PDB entry 3L28 | X-ray diffraction, 2.40 A resolution | chains A and D of the 6 polymer chains in the assembly

== Chain A (and D) ==
Name: Polymerase cofactor VP35
Source organism: Zaire ebolavirus
Notes: fragment: vp35 interferon inhibitory domain; chain D of this document is another copy of the same molecule, construct and numbering; everything in this record applies to it too
Reference sequence: Q05127 (VP35_EBOZM); numbering as in UniProt (aligned over 215-340)
Amino-acid sequence (129 residues; numbered 212 to 340; the number before each row is that of its first residue):
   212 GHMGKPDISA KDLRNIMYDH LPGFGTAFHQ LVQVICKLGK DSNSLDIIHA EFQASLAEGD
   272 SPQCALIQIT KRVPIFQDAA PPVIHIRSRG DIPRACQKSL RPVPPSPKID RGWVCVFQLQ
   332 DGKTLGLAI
Disordered / not traced: 212-217
Modified / non-standard residues: Mse214 (selenomethionine); Mse228 (selenomethionine; parent Met)
Construct notes: expression tag (212-214); engineered mutation Ala339 (Lys in Q05127)
Curated features (UniProtKB/Swiss-Prot):
  - modified residue (Phosphoserine): Ser310, Ser317
  - cross-link: Lys309 (Glycyl lysine isopeptide (Lys-Gly) (interchain with G-Cter in ubiquitin))
  - mutagenesis: Phe239 (F239A: Complete loss of interaction with host PRKRA and subsequent immune response inhibition), Arg305 (R305A: No effect on IRF3 promoter inhibition), Lys309 (K309A: Partial loss of IRF3 promoter inhibition. Complete loss of dsRNA-binding; K309R: Partial loss of the ability to efficiently antagonize the type I IFN response), Arg312 (R312A: Complete loss of IRF3 promoter inhibition; dsRNA-binding and interaction with host PRKRA), Ser317 (S317A: Impaired viral replication; S317D: No effect on viral replication), Lys319 (K319A: Complete loss of dsRNA binding activity; when associated with A-322), Arg322 (R322A: Complete loss of dsRNA binding activity; when associated with A-319)

== Interface between chain A and chain D ==
Contacting residue pairs - 18 pairs, chain A then chain D:
  Arg298(A) - Pro304(D)
  Ser299(A) - Gly234(D)
  Ser299(A) - Phe235(D)
  Ser299(A) - Arg305(D)
  Arg300(A) - Pro233(D)  hydrogen bond (side chain-backbone)
  Arg300(A) - Gly234(D)  hydrogen bond (backbone-backbone)
  Arg300(A) - Phe235(D)
  Gly301(A) - Phe235(D)
  Gly301(A) - Arg305(D)
  Asp302(A) - Arg305(D)  salt bridge
  Gln308(A) - Phe235(D)
  Leu330(A) - Gly234(D)
  Asp332(A) - Asn226(D)
  Asp332(A) - Tyr229(D)
  Asp332(A) - His240(D)  salt bridge
  Lys334(A) - Asp230(D)  hydrogen bond (side chain-backbone)
  Lys334(A) - Leu232(D)  hydrogen bond (side chain-backbone)
  Lys334(A) - Pro233(D)

== In short ==
9 residues of chain A and 10 residues of chain D are in contact; the contacts include 4 hydrogen bonds and 2
salt bridges. Polar pairs include Asp302(A)-Arg305(D), Asp332(A)-His240(D) and Arg300(A)-Pro233(D). Curated
annotation (UniProt) lists 7 mutagenesis sites on chain A.
Both chains are Polymerase cofactor VP35 (Zaire ebolavirus). Entry 3L28 (Crystal structure of Zaire Ebola VP35
interferon inhibitory domain K339A mutant) was determined by X-ray diffraction, deposited together with 3L25,
3L26 and 3L27.
